PDB entry 9E6N | electron microscopy, 2.80 A resolution | chains F and X of the 12 polymer chains in the assembly

Chain F:
Name: DNA repair protein RAD51
From: Saccharomyces cerevisiae
UniProt: P25454 (RAD51_YEAST); residue numbers follow UniProt; this construct covers 80-400
Amino-acid sequence (321 residues; each row starts with the number of its first residue):
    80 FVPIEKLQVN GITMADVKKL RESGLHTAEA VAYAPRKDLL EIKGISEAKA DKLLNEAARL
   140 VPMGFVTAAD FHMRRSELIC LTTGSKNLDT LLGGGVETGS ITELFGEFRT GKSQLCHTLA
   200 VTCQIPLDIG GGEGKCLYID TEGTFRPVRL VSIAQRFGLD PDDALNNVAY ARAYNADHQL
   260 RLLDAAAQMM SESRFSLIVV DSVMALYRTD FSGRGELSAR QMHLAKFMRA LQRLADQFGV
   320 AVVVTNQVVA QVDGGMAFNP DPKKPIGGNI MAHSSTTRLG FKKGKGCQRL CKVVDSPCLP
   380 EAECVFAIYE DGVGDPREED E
Metal / ion sites: Mg2+: Ser-192 (together with ATP)
Residues lining bound ligands:
  - ATP (adenosine-5'-triphosphate), molecule 1: Glu-186, Phe-187, Arg-188, Thr-189, Gly-190, Lys-191, Ser-192, Gln-193, Glu-221, Arg-228, Asp-280, Arg-368, Ile-387, Tyr-388, Glu-389
  - ATP, molecule 2: His-352, Val-373, Asp-374, Ser-375, Pro-376, Cys-377, Leu-378, Pro-379, Glu-380
Swiss-Prot annotation at these positions:
  - binding site (ATP): Gly-185 to Ser-192
From the paper describing this entry:
  - specificity-determining residues: Glu-108, Arg-138, Pro-141, Asp-149, Glu-156, Gly-178, Gln-267, Glu-271, Gly-318 (proposed by the authors, not directly observed)
  - mutagenesis - D239A, D239A/D241A, D239A/D242A, D241A, D241A/D242A, D242A: unchanged growth in response to MMS
  - mutagenesis - D239A/D241A/D242A: abolished growth
  - mutagenesis - D239A/D241A/D242A: unchanged catalytic activity
  - mutagenesis - D239A/D241A/D242A (500 mM NaCl): decreased stability

Chain X:
Molecule: 18-nt DNA strand
Sequence (18 nucleotides; each row starts with the number of its first residue):
     1 TTTTTTTTTT TTTTTTTT

How chain F and chain X interact:
Residue-residue contacts - 19 pairs, chain F then chain X:
  Arg-287(F) / DT18(X)  salt bridge to the phosphate
  Arg-293(F) / DT16(X)  base contact
  Leu-296(F) / DT15(X)  base contact
  Leu-296(F) / DT16(X)  sugar contact
  Ser-297(F) / DT14(X)  base contact
  Ser-297(F) / DT15(X)  base contact
  Arg-299(F) / DT16(X)  phosphate contact
  Arg-299(F) / DT17(X)  salt bridge to the phosphate
  Gln-300(F) / DT15(X)  sugar contact
  Gln-300(F) / DT16(X)  phosphate contact
  Val-328(F) / DT18(X)  sugar contact
  Ala-329(F) / DT18(X)  sugar contact
  Gln-330(F) / DT18(X)  base contact
  Val-331(F) / DT18(X)  base contact
  Ile-345(F) / DT17(X)  phosphate contact
  Gly-346(F) / DT17(X)  phosphate contact
  Gly-347(F) / DT16(X)  phosphate contact
  Asn-348(F) / DT16(X)  hydrogen bond to the phosphate
  Ile-349(F) / DT16(X)  phosphate contact
Also at the interface, not in a pair above, chain F (16 interface residues in all): Asp-332

In short:
The interface between chain F and chain X involves 16 residues on one side and 5 on the other; the contacts
include 1 hydrogen bond and 2 salt bridges. Among the polar pairs are Asn-348(F)/DT16(X), Arg-287(F)/DT18(X)
and Arg-299(F)/DT17(X). From the paper: D239A/D241A/D242A of chain F abolish growth; specificity determinants
Glu-108(F), Arg-138(F) and Pro-141(F) among others; 7 substitutions were tested in all.
Here chain F is DNA repair protein RAD51 (Saccharomyces cerevisiae) and chain X is an 18-nt DNA strand. Entry
9E6N (Cryo-EM structure of yeast Rad51 nucleoprotein filament bound to Hed1) was determined by electron
microscopy (same publication as 9E6L).
